PDB entry 5J67 | X-ray diffraction, 3.16 A resolution | chain A

[Chain A]
Protein: Astrotactin-2
Source organism: Homo sapiens
UniProt: O75129 (ASTN2_HUMAN), isoform O75129-2; residue numbers follow UniProt; this construct covers 717-1288
Amino-acid sequence (572 residues; row label = number of the first residue in the row):
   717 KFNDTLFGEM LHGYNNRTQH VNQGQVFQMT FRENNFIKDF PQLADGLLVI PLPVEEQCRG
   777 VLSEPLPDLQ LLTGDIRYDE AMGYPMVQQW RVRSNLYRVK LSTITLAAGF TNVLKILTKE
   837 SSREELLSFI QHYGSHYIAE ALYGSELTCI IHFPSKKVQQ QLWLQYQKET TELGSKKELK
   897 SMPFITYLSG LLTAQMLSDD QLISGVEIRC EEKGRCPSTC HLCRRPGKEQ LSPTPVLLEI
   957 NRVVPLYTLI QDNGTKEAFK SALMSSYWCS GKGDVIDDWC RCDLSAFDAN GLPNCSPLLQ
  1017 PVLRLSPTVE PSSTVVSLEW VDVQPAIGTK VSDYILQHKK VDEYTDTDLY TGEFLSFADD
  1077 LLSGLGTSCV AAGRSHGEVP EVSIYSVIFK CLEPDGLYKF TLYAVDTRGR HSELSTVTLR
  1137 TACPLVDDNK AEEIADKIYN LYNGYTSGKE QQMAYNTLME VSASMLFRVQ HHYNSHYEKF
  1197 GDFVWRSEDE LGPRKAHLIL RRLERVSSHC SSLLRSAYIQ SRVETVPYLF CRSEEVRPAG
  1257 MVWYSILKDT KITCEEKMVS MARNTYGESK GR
Not modelled in the structure: 888-896, 1059-1062
Cystine bridges: Cys774-Cys936, Cys865-Cys926, Cys932-Cys939, Cys985-Cys996, Cys998-Cys1011, Cys1085-Cys1107, Cys1139-Cys1226, Cys1247-Cys1270
Covalent attachments: N-acetylglucosamine (NAG) linked to Asn719; glycan linked to Asn732
Residues lining bound ligands: D-myo-inositol-1,4,5-triphosphate (I3P): Trp995, Arg1124, Trp1259
Reported in the primary citation:
  - post-translational modification sites: Asn719, Asn732
  - mutagenesis - D791C/T1134C: decreased expression
  - binding site for D-myo-inositol-1,4,5-triphosphate: Arg1124, Trp1259
  - mutagenesis - R1124T: abolished binding to Ins(4,5)P2
  - mutagenesis - R1124T: decreased binding to Ins(3,4,5)P3
  - specificity-determining residues: Arg1124

[Summary]
Bound to chain A: D-myo-inositol-1,4,5-triphosphate. N-acetylglucosamine is covalently linked to Asn719. From
the paper: a binding site for D-myo-inositol-1,4,5-triphosphate at Arg1124 and Trp1259; D791C/T1134C reduce
expression.
Chain A is Astrotactin-2 (Homo sapiens); the structure, Structure of Astrotactin-2, a conserved
vertebrate-specific and perforin-like membrane protein involved in neuronal development, was determined by
X-ray diffraction (same publication as 5J68 and 5J69).
